Entry 9QPS (electron microscopy, 3.28 A resolution); this record covers chains A and B of the 3 polymer chains in the assembly.

# Chain A (and B)
Molecule: Multidrug resistance protein MdtF
From: Escherichia coli K-12
Notes: chain B of this document is another copy of the same molecule, construct and numbering; everything in this record applies to it too
UniProtKB: P37637 (MDTF_ECOLI); numbering as in UniProt (aligned over 1-1037)
Chain sequence (1055 residues; numbered 1 to 1055; the number before each row is that of its first residue):
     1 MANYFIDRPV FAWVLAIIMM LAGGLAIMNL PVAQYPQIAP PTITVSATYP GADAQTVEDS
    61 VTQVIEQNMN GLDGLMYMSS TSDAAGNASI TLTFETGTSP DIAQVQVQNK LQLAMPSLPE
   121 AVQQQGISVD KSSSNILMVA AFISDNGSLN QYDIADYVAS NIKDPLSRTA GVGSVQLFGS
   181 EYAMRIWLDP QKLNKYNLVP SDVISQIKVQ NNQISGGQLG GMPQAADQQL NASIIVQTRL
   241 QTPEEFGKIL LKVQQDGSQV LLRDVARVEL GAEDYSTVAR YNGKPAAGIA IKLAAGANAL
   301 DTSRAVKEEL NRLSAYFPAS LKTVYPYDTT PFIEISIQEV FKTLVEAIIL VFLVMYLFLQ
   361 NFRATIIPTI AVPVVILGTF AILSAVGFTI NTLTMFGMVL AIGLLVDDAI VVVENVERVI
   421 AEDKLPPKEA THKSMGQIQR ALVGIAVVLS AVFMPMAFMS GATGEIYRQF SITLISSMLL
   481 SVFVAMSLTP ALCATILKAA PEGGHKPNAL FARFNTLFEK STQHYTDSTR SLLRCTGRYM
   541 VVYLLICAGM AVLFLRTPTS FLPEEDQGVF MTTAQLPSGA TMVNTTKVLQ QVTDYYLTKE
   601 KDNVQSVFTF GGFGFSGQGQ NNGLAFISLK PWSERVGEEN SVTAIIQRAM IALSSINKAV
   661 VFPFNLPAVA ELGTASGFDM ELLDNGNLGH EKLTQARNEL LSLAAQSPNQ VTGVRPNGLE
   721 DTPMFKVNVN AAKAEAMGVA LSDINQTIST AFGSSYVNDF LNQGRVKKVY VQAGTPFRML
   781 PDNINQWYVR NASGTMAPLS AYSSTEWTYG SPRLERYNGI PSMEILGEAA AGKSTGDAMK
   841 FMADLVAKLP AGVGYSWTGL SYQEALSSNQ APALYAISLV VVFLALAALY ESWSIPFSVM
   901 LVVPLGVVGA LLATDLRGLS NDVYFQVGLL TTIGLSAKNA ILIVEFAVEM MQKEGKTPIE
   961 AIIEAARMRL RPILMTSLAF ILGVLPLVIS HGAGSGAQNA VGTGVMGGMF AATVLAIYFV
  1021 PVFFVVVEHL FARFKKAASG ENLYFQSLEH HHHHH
Disordered / not traced: 1, 501-510, 1036-1055 (chain B: 1, 501-513, 1031-1055)
Sequence notes: engineered mutation Phe-610 (Val in P37637); expression tag (1038-1055)
Residues lining bound ligands:
  - phosphatidylethanolamine (PTY), molecule 1: Asn-3, Tyr-4, Phe-5, Asp-7, Arg-8, Leu-15, Phe-483
  - phosphatidylethanolamine (PTY), molecule 2: Tyr-4, Phe-11, Val-14, Leu-15, Ile-18
  - phosphatidylethanolamine (PTY), molecule 3: Ile-18, Ala-22, Leu-25, Asn-29
  - phosphatidylethanolamine (PTY), molecule 4: Ala-22, Ala-26, Asn-29, Ala-381, Ile-382, Ser-384, Ala-385, Val-386, Gly-387
  - phosphatidylethanolamine (PTY), molecule 5: Thr-96, Gly-97, Ala-457, Phe-458, Met-459, Ser-460, Gly-461, Arg-468
  - phosphatidylethanolamine (PTY), molecule 6: Ile-382, Ala-385, Val-386, Phe-388, Arg-468, Ile-472, Ile-475, Ser-476, Leu-479, Leu-480, Phe-483
  - phosphatidylethanolamine (PTY), molecule 7: Gln-439, Val-443, Val-447, Ala-451, Met-454, Leu-479, Val-881, Leu-884, Ala-885, Ala-888, Leu-889, Glu-891
  - phosphatidylethanolamine (PTY), molecule 8: Met-454, Pro-455, Phe-458, Met-459, Ser-460, Ala-873, Ile-877, Val-881
From the paper describing this entry:
  - conformationally variable residues (side-chain flip): Phe-610
  - catalytic residues: Asp-407, Asp-408, Lys-938, Arg-969 (by similarity / conservation)

# Chain A / chain B interface
Residue-residue contacts (115):
  Arg-8(A) / Glu-891(B)
  Val-10(A) / Ala-887(B)
  Val-10(A) / Glu-891(B)
  Val-10(A) / Trp-893(B)
  Phe-11(A) / Ala-888(B)  hydrophobic
  Phe-11(A) / Glu-891(B)  hydrogen bond (backbone-side chain)
  Trp-13(A) / Trp-893(B)  hydrophobic
  Val-14(A) / Leu-884(B)
  Val-14(A) / Ala-888(B)  hydrophobic
  Val-14(A) / Trp-893(B)  hydrophobic
  Ile-17(A) / Leu-884(B)  hydrophobic
  Ile-18(A) / Leu-884(B)  hydrophobic
  Leu-21(A) / Val-880(B)  hydrophobic
  Leu-25(A) / Ile-877(B)  hydrophobic
  Gln-108(A) / Val-105(B)
  Gln-123(A) / Pro-116(B)
  Gln-124(A) / Pro-116(B)
  Gly-126(A) / Leu-113(B)
  Ile-127(A) / Leu-113(B)
  Ser-128(A) / Leu-113(B)
  Lys-131(A) / Asp-73(B)  salt bridge
  Lys-131(A) / Gln-106(B)
  Asn-161(A) / Asn-687(B)
  Ser-167(A) / Asn-70(B)
  Ser-167(A) / Gly-71(B)  hydrogen bond (backbone-backbone)
  Arg-168(A) / Glu-66(B)  hydrogen bond (side chain-backbone)
  Arg-168(A) / Met-69(B)  hydrogen bond (side chain-backbone)
  Arg-168(A) / Met-78(B)
  Arg-168(A) / Asn-818(B)  hydrogen bond (side chain-backbone)
  Gln-210(A) / Leu-741(B)
  Gln-213(A) / Tyr-49(B)  hydrogen bond
  Gln-213(A) / Thr-56(B)
  Gln-213(A) / Ser-60(B)
  Gln-213(A) / Pro-119(B)
  Ile-214(A) / Asn-745(B)
  Ser-215(A) / Pro-50(B)
  Ser-215(A) / Gly-51(B)
  Ser-215(A) / Ala-52(B)
  Ser-215(A) / Ser-749(B)  hydrogen bond (backbone-side chain)
  Gly-216(A) / Gly-51(B)  hydrogen bond (backbone-backbone)
  Gly-216(A) / Phe-752(B)
  Gly-217(A) / Gly-51(B)  hydrogen bond (backbone-backbone)
  Gly-217(A) / Phe-752(B)
  Gly-217(A) / Gly-753(B)
  Gln-218(A) / Ala-84(B)
  Gln-218(A) / Gln-620(B)
  Gln-218(A) / Phe-752(B)  hydrogen bond (backbone-backbone)
  Leu-219(A) / Phe-752(B)  hydrophobic
  Leu-219(A) / Arg-778(B)
  Leu-219(A) / Met-779(B)
  Leu-219(A) / Leu-780(B)
  Leu-219(A) / Pro-781(B)  hydrophobic
  Gly-220(A) / Gln-620(B)  hydrogen bond (backbone-side chain)
  Gly-220(A) / Met-779(B)
  Gly-221(A) / Gln-620(B)
  Gly-221(A) / Arg-778(B)  hydrogen bond (backbone-side chain)
  Gly-221(A) / Met-779(B)
  Met-222(A) / Tyr-275(B)
  Met-222(A) / Ser-276(B)
  Met-222(A) / Met-582(B)  hydrophobic
  Pro-223(A) / Trp-187(B)
  Pro-223(A) / Tyr-275(B)
  Pro-223(A) / Thr-775(B)
  Pro-223(A) / Arg-778(B)  hydrogen bond (backbone-side chain)
  Pro-223(A) / Met-779(B)
  Gln-224(A) / Thr-581(B)
  Gln-224(A) / Met-582(B)  hydrogen bond (side chain-backbone)
  Gln-224(A) / Val-583(B)
  Gln-224(A) / Gln-620(B)  hydrogen bond
  Gln-224(A) / Thr-775(B)
  Gln-224(A) / Met-779(B)
  Ala-225(A) / Thr-775(B)
  Ala-226(A) / Val-583(B)
  Gln-228(A) / Thr-581(B)  hydrogen bond (backbone-side chain)
  Gln-228(A) / Met-779(B)  hydrogen bond (side chain-backbone)
  Gln-229(A) / Gly-579(B)
  Gln-229(A) / Thr-581(B)
  Gln-229(A) / Asn-584(B)  hydrogen bond
  Leu-230(A) / Thr-581(B)
  Leu-230(A) / Trp-807(B)  hydrophobic
  Asn-231(A) / Gly-579(B)
  Asn-231(A) / Gln-620(B)
  Ala-232(A) / Pro-723(B)
  Ala-232(A) / Trp-807(B)  hydrophobic
  Ser-233(A) / Asp-53(B)
  Ser-233(A) / Met-724(B)
  Ser-233(A) / Phe-725(B)  hydrogen bond (backbone-backbone)
  Ile-234(A) / Asp-53(B)
  Ile-234(A) / Phe-725(B)
  Ile-234(A) / Val-727(B)  hydrophobic
  Ile-234(A) / Phe-752(B)  hydrophobic
  Ile-235(A) / Asp-53(B)
  Ile-235(A) / Met-724(B)  hydrophobic
  Ile-235(A) / Phe-725(B)  hydrogen bond (backbone-backbone)
  Ile-235(A) / Lys-726(B)
  Ile-235(A) / Val-727(B)  hydrogen bond (backbone-backbone)
  Val-236(A) / Val-727(B)
  Val-236(A) / Asn-745(B)
  Val-236(A) / Ile-748(B)  hydrophobic
  Gln-237(A) / Leu-741(B)
  Gln-237(A) / Asn-745(B)  hydrogen bond
  Arg-239(A) / Asp-59(B)  hydrogen bond (side chain-backbone)
  Leu-250(A) / Ala-732(B)  hydrophobic
  Leu-250(A) / Glu-735(B)
  Val-253(A) / Glu-735(B)
  Gln-259(A) / Ala-732(B)
  Tyr-316(A) / Asn-685(B)
  Tyr-316(A) / Gly-854(B)
  Gln-763(A) / Asn-687(B)
  Gly-764(A) / Gln-63(B)  hydrogen bond (backbone-side chain)
  Arg-765(A) / Gln-63(B)
  Arg-765(A) / Gln-67(B)
  Val-766(A) / Asp-59(B)
  Val-766(A) / Gln-63(B)
  Val-766(A) / Gln-67(B)
Also at the interface, not in a pair above, chain A (64 interface residues in all): Asp-101, Gln-104, Val-105, Gln-125, Val-129, Asp-164, Gly-173, Val-209, Leu-251, Lys-252, Leu-761
Also at the interface, not in a pair above, chain B (72 interface residues in all): Val-64, Leu-75, Ile-102, Asn-109, Ala-731, Ser-742, Thr-808, Gly-819, Gly-852, Val-853, Ser-892

# In short
The interface between chain A and chain B involves 64 residues on one side and 72 on the other; the contacts
include 24 hydrogen bonds and 1 salt bridge. Polar pairs include Lys-131(A)/Asp-73(B), Phe-11(A)/Glu-891(B)
and Arg-168(A)/Glu-66(B). The paper reports catalytic residues Asp-407(A), Asp-408(A) and Lys-938(A) among
others; conformational variability at Phe-610(A).
Both chains are Multidrug resistance protein MdtF (Escherichia coli K-12). Entry 9QPS (Single particle cryo-EM
structure of MdtF V610F) was determined by electron microscopy (same publication as 9QPR and 9QPT).
